7XRY - chains A and B; structure by X-ray diffraction, 1.99 A resolution.

# Chain A (and B)
Protein: ORF1a
From: Middle East respiratory syndrome-related coronavirus
Notes: chain B of this document is another copy of the same molecule, construct and numbering; everything in this record applies to it too
Sequence (301 residues; numbered 1 to 301; the number before each row is that of its first residue):
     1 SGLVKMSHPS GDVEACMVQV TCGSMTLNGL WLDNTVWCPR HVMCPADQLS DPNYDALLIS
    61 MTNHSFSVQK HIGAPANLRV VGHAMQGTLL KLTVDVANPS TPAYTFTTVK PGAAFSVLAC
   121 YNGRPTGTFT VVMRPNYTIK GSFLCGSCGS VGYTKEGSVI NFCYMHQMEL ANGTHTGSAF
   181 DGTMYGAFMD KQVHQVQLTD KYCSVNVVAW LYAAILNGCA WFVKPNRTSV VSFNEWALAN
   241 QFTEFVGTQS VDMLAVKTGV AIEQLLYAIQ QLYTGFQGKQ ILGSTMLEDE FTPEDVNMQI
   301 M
Not modelled in the structure: 1-2 (chain B: fully traced)
Ligand contacts: YH-53 (HUR; N-[(2S)-1-[[(2S)-1-(1,3-benzothiazol-2-yl)-1-oxidanylidene-3-[(3S)-2-oxidanylidenepyrrolidin-3-yl]propan-2-yl]amino]-4-methyl-1-oxidanylidene-pentan-2-yl]-4-methoxy-1H-indole-2-carboxamide): Met-25, Thr-26, Leu-27, His-41, Leu-49, Phe-143, Leu-144, Cys-145, Gly-146, Ser-147, Cys-148, His-166, Gln-167, Met-168, Glu-169, Leu-170, Ala-171, His-175, Asp-190, Lys-191, Gln-192, Val-193, His-194
Reported in the primary citation:
  - binding site for YH-53: His-41, Cys-145

# Interface between chain A and chain B
Pairs across the interface - 52 pairs, chain A then chain B:
  Val-4(A) / Phe-129(B)  hydrophobic
  Val-4(A) / Lys-140(B)
  Val-4(A) / Gly-141(B)
  Val-4(A) / Ser-142(B)
  Lys-5(A) / Thr-128(B)
  Lys-5(A) / Phe-129(B)
  Met-6(A) / Gly-127(B)
  Met-6(A) / Thr-128(B)
  Met-6(A) / Phe-129(B)  hydrophobic
  Ser-7(A) / Gly-127(B)
  Ser-7(A) / Thr-128(B)  hydrogen bond (backbone-backbone)
  His-8(A) / Thr-128(B)
  Pro-9(A) / Ser-10(B)
  Pro-9(A) / Glu-14(B)
  Pro-9(A) / Pro-125(B)  hydrophobic
  Pro-9(A) / Thr-126(B)
  Pro-9(A) / Gly-127(B)
  Ser-10(A) / Pro-9(B)
  Ser-10(A) / Ser-10(B)  hydrogen bond (side chain-backbone)
  Ser-10(A) / Glu-14(B)  hydrogen bond (backbone-side chain)
  Gly-11(A) / Gly-11(B)
  Gly-11(A) / Glu-14(B)  hydrogen bond (backbone-side chain)
  Glu-14(A) / Pro-9(B)
  Glu-14(A) / Ser-10(B)  hydrogen bond (side chain-backbone)
  Glu-14(A) / Gly-11(B)  hydrogen bond (side chain-backbone)
  Pro-125(A) / Pro-9(B)
  Thr-126(A) / Pro-9(B)
  Gly-127(A) / Met-6(B)
  Gly-127(A) / Ser-7(B)
  Gly-127(A) / Pro-9(B)
  Thr-128(A) / Lys-5(B)
  Thr-128(A) / Met-6(B)
  Thr-128(A) / Ser-7(B)  hydrogen bond (backbone-backbone)
  Thr-128(A) / His-8(B)
  Thr-128(A) / Thr-128(B)
  Phe-129(A) / Val-4(B)  hydrophobic
  Phe-129(A) / Lys-5(B)
  Phe-129(A) / Met-6(B)  hydrophobic
  Lys-140(A) / Val-4(B)
  Gly-141(A) / Gly-2(B)
  Gly-141(A) / Val-4(B)
  Ser-142(A) / Gly-2(B)  hydrogen bond (side chain-backbone)
  Ser-142(A) / Val-4(B)
  Ser-142(A) / Met-6(B)
  Ser-142(A) / Gln-299(B)  hydrogen bond
  Leu-144(A) / Met-298(B)
  Leu-144(A) / Gln-299(B)
  Thr-285(A) / Thr-285(B)
  Met-286(A) / Gln-280(B)
  Met-298(A) / Leu-144(B)
  Gln-299(A) / Ser-142(B)  hydrogen bond
  Gln-299(A) / Leu-144(B)
Other interface residues (no listed pair), chain A (24 interface residues in all): Leu-118, Met-301
Other interface residues (no listed pair), chain B (27 interface residues in all): Leu-118, Ala-119, Gly-283, Ile-300

# Summary
24 residues of chain A and 27 residues of chain B are in contact, with 10 hydrogen bonds. Polar pairs include
Ser-10(A)/Ser-10(B), Ser-10(A)/Glu-14(B) and Gly-11(A)/Glu-14(B). Ligands of chain A: YH-53. The paper reports
a binding site for YH-53 at His-41(A) and Cys-145(A).
Both chains are ORF1a (Middle East respiratory syndrome-related coronavirus). Entry 7XRY (Crystal structure of
MERS main protease in complex with inhibitor YH-53) was determined by X-ray diffraction (same publication as
7XRS and 7YGQ).
